PDB entry 6TTP | X-ray diffraction, 2.00 A resolution | chains A and B

Chain A:
Protein: N6-adenosine-methyltransferase catalytic subunit
Source organism: Homo sapiens
Notes: EC 2.1.1.348
UniProt: Q86U44 (MTA70_HUMAN); numbering as in UniProt (aligned over 1-580)
Amino-acid sequence (580 residues; numbered 1 to 580; the number before each row is that of its first residue):
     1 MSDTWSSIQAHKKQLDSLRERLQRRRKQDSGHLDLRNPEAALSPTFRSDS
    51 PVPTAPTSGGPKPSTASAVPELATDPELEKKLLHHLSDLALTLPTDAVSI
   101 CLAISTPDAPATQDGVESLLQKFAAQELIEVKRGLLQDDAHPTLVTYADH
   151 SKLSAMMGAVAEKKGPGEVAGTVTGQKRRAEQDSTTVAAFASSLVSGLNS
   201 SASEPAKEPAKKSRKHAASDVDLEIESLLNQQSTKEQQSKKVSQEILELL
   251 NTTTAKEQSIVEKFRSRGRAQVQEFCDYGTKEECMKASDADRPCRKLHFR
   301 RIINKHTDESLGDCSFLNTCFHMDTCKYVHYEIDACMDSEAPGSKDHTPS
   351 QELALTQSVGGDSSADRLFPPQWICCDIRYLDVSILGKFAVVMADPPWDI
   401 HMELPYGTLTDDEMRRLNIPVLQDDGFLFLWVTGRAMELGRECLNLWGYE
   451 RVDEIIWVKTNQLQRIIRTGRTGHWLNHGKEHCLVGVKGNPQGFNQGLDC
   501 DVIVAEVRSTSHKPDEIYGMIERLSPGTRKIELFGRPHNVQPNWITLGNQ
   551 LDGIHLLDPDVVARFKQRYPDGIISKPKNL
Disordered / not traced: 1-367, 402-406, 468-473, 577-580
Residues lining bound ligands: adenosine (ADN): C376, D377, I378, R379, D395, P397, G407, L409, S511, F534, R536, G548, N549, Q550
What the authors report for this chain:
  - conformationally variable residues (side-chain flip): R536

Chain B:
Protein: N6-adenosine-methyltransferase non-catalytic subunit
Source organism: Homo sapiens
UniProt: Q9HCE5 (MET14_HUMAN); residues 1-456 here = UniProt positions 1-456
Amino-acid sequence (456 residues; numbered 1 to 456; the number before each row is that of its first residue):
     1 MDSRLQEIRERQKLRRQLLAQQLGAESADSIGAVLNSKDEQREIAETRET
    51 CRASYDTSAPNAKRKYLDEGETDEDKMEEYKDELEMQQDEENLPYEEEIY
   101 KDSSTFLKGTQSLNPHNDYCQHFVDTGHRPQNFIRDVGLADRFEEYPKLR
   151 ELIRLKDELIAKSNTPPMYLQADIEAFDIRELTPKFDVILLEPPLEEYYR
   201 ETGITANEKCWTWDDIMKLEIDEIAAPRSFIFLWCGSGEGLDLGRVCLRK
   251 WGYRRCEDICWIKTNKNNPGKTKTLDPKAVFQRTKEHCLMGIKGTVKRST
   301 DGDFIHANVDIDLIITEEPEIGNIEKPVEIFHIIEHFCLGRRRLHLFGRD
   351 STIRPGWLTVGPTLTNSNYNAETYASYFSAPNSYLTGCTEEIERLRPKSP
   401 PPKSKSDRGGGAPRGGGRGGTSAGRGRERNRSNFRGERGGFRGGRGGAHR
   451 GGFPPR
Disordered / not traced: 1-116, 137-151, 201-208, 272-274, 296-308, 396-456
Disulfides: C338-C388

How chain A and chain B interact:
Pairs across the interface - 99 pairs, chain A then chain B:
  F427(A) with V280(B), hydrophobic
  F429(A) with F281(B), hydrophobic
  G434(A) with R255(B), hydrogen bond (backbone-side chain)
  M437(A) with R245(B); R255(B); D258(B)
  E438(A) with R245(B), salt bridge; R249(B); R255(B), salt bridge
  R441(A) with L241(B); D242(B), salt bridge; R245(B)
  R451(A) with G238(B), hydrogen bond (side chain-backbone); L241(B); D242(B), salt bridge
  V452(A) with K278(B); V280(B), hydrophobic; R283(B), hydrogen bond (backbone-side chain)
  D453(A) with A279(B); V280(B), hydrogen bond (side chain-backbone); F281(B), hydrogen bond (side chain-backbone); R283(B), salt bridge
  E454(A) with L241(B); K285(B), hydrogen bond (backbone-side chain); H287(B)
  I455(A) with F281(B), hydrophobic
  I456(A) with C260(B), hydrophobic; I262(B), hydrophobic; K285(B)
  V458(A) with I134(B), hydrophobic; I262(B), hydrophobic; L313(B), hydrophobic
  Q464(A) with Y119(B); F133(B); I134(B); R135(B), hydrogen bond (backbone-backbone)
  I466(A) with I134(B), hydrophobic; I311(B), hydrophobic; I315(B), hydrophobic
  H474(A) with E257(B)
  W475(A) with F230(B), hydrophobic; C256(B); E257(B), hydrogen bond (backbone-side chain); M290(B), hydrophobic; F337(B); L339(B), hydrophobic
  L476(A) with E257(B), hydrogen bond (backbone-side chain); I259(B), hydrophobic; D310(B); F337(B), hydrophobic
  N477(A) with D310(B), hydrogen bond (backbone-backbone); I311(B); D312(B), hydrogen bond (backbone-backbone)
  H478(A) with E257(B), salt bridge; D312(B)
  G479(A) with I311(B); D312(B), hydrogen bond (backbone-side chain); L313(B)
  K480(A) with D258(B), hydrogen bond (side chain-backbone); C260(B); D312(B), salt bridge; L313(B)
  H482(A) with D258(B), salt bridge; H287(B)
  Q496(A) with A279(B), hydrogen bond (side chain-backbone); V280(B)
  G497(A) with V280(B), hydrogen bond (backbone-backbone); Q282(B), hydrogen bond (backbone-side chain)
  L498(A) with F123(B); V124(B)
  D499(A) with C120(B); V124(B); F281(B); Q282(B), hydrogen bond (backbone-backbone)
  C500(A) with F123(B), hydrophobic; R129(B); P130(B); Q282(B); T284(B)
  D501(A) with Q282(B), hydrogen bond (backbone-backbone); R283(B); T284(B), hydrogen bond (side chain-backbone); K285(B), salt bridge
  V502(A) with P130(B); Q131(B); T284(B)
  I503(A) with C120(B), hydrophobic
  V504(A) with Y119(B); P130(B); Q131(B); I134(B), hydrophobic
  E516(A) with D118(B); C120(B)
  M520(A) with C120(B), hydrophobic; F281(B), hydrophobic
  R523(A) with C120(B); Q121(B), hydrogen bond; V124(B)
  L524(A) with V280(B), hydrophobic
Interface residues without a listed pair, chain A (41 interface residues in all): R435, L463, R465, I467, V485
Interface residues without a listed pair, chain B (48 interface residues in all): N117, E239, P277, I292, V309, I333

Summary:
Chain A and chain B form an interface of 41 and 48 residues respectively; the contacts include 20 hydrogen
bonds and 9 salt bridges. Polar contacts include E438(A)-R245(B), E438(A)-R255(B) and R441(A)-D242(B). Bound
to chain A: adenosine. The paper reports conformational variability at R536(A).
Here chain A is N6-adenosine-methyltransferase catalytic subunit and chain B is N6-adenosine-methyltransferase
non-catalytic subunit, both from Homo sapiens. Entry 6TTP (Crystal structure of the human METTL3-METTL14
complex bound to Compound 1/Adenosine (DHU_M3M_023)) was determined by X-ray diffraction together with 6TTV,
6TTW, 6TTX, 6TU1 and 6Y4G from the same study.
